PDB entry 8EDG | electron microscopy, 4.64 A resolution (low resolution: residue-level contacts below are approximate; hydrogen-bond / salt-bridge calls are withheld) | chains R and A of the 12 polymer chains in the assembly

Chain R:
Molecule: 55-nt DNA strand
Sequence (55 nucleotides; each row starts with the number of its first residue):
     1 CAAGTGGCGC ATAAGTATCA AAATAAGCCA CTTGTTGTTG TTCTCTGGTT CACGC

Chain A:
Molecule: Hermes transposase
Organism: Musca domestica
UniProt: Q25438 (Q25438_MUSDO); residues 1-612 here = UniProt positions 1-612
Amino-acid sequence (612 residues; each row starts with the number of its first residue):
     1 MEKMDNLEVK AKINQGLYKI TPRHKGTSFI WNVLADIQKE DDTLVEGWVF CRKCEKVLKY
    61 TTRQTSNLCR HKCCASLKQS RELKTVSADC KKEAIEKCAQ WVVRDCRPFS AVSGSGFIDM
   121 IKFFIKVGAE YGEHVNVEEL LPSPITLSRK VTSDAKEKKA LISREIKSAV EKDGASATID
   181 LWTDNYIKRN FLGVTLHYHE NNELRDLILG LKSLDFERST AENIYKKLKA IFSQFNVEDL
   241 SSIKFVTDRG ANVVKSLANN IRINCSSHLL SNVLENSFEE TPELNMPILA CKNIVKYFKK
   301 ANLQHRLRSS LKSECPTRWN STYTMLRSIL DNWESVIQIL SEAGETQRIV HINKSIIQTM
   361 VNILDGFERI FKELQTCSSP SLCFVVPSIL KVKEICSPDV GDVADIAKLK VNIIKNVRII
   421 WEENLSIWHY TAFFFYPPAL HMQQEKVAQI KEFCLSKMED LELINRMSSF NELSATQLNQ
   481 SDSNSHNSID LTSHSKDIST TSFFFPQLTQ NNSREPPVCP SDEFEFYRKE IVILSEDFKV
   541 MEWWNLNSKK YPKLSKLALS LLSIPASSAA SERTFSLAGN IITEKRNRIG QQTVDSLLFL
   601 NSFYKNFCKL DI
Disordered / not traced: 1-3, 461-516, 610-612
Sequence notes: engineered mutation Glu2 (Gln in Q25438), Gly128 (Lys in Q25438)
Ion coordination: Zn2+: Cys51, Cys54, His71, Cys73

Interface between chain R and chain A:
Pairs across the interface (12):
  DA3(R) with Lys585(A)
  DG4(R) with Arg107(A); Lys585(A); Arg586(A)
  DT5(R) with Arg586(A); Arg588(A); Ile589(A)
  DG6(R) with Arg588(A); Ile589(A); Gly590(A); Thr593(A)
  DG9(R) with Arg149(A)
Also at the interface, not in a pair above, chain A (9 interface residues in all): Ser148

In short:
The interface between chain R and chain A involves 5 residues on one side and 9 on the other. Cys51(A),
Cys54(A), His71(A) and Cys73(A) coordinate Zn2+.
Here chain R is a 55-nt DNA strand and chain A is Hermes transposase (Musca domestica). Entry 8EDG (Cryo-EM
structure of the Hermes transposase bound to two left-ends of its DNA transposon) was determined by electron
microscopy (same publication as 8EB5 and 8SJD).
